Entry 7X74 (electron microscopy, 3.70 A resolution); this record covers chains H and P of the 13 polymer chains in the assembly.

[Chain H]
Protein: Putative metal uptake regulation protein
Source organism: Streptomyces coelicolor A3(2)
UniProt: Q9L2H5 (Q9L2H5_STRCO); residues 1-139 here = UniProt positions 1-139
Sequence (159 residues; numbered -19 to 139; the number before each row is that of its first residue; numbers below 1 keep their minus sign (Met-19 is residue -19)):
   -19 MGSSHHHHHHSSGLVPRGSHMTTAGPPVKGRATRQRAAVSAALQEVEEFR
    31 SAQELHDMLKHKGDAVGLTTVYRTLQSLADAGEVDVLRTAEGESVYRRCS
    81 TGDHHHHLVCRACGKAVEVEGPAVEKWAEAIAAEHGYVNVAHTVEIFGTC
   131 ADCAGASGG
Disordered / not traced: -19 to 5, 137-139
Construct notes: initiating methionine (-19); expression tag (-18 to 0)
Bound ions: Zn2+ site 1: Cys79, His85, His87; Zn2+ site 2: His84, His86, Glu105, His122; Zn2+ site 3: Cys90, Cys93, Cys130, Cys133
What the authors report for this chain:
  - mutagenesis - R11A, D37A/H41A, R53A: decreased binding to the 84-nt DNA strand

[Chain P]
Molecule: 84-nt DNA strand
Sequence (84 nucleotides; numbered 1 to 84; the number before each row is that of its first residue):
     1 GGCGACCCGGCGCCGCCTACGGTCAGTACTACGGGTAGGGGGTATCGGGC
    51 AACGCGGCACTGAACACCGTTGTCATGTGCCTTG

[How chain H and chain P interact]
Pairs across the interface (16; chain H residue first):
  Gly10(H) with DC53(P), phosphate contact
  Arg11(H) with DA52(P), phosphate contact; DC53(P), hydrogen bond to the phosphate
  Thr13(H) with DC53(P), sugar contact
  Gln15(H) with DC53(P), hydrogen bond to the phosphate; DG54(P), hydrogen bond to the phosphate; DC55(P), phosphate contact
  Arg16(H) with DC53(P), hydrogen bond to the phosphate; DG54(P), salt bridge to the phosphate
  Ala45(H) with DC55(P), phosphate contact
  Val46(H) with DC55(P), phosphate contact
  Gly47(H) with DC55(P), hydrogen bond to the phosphate
  Thr49(H) with DC55(P), base contact; DG56(P), base contact
  Thr50(H) with DG54(P), phosphate contact; DC55(P), base contact

[Overview]
Chain H and chain P form an interface of 10 and 5 residues respectively, with 5 hydrogen bonds and 1 salt
bridge. Among the polar pairs are Arg11(H)-DC53(P), Gln15(H)-DC53(P) and Gln15(H)-DG54(P). Cys79(H), His85(H)
and His87(H) coordinate Zn2+ site 1. From the paper: R11A, D37A/H41A and R53A of chain H reduce binding to the
84-nt DNA strand.
Here chain H is Putative metal uptake regulation protein (Streptomyces coelicolor A3(2)) and chain P is an
84-nt DNA strand. Entry 7X74 (Cryo-EM structure of Streptomyces coelicolor transcription initial complex with
two Zur dimers) was determined by electron microscopy together with 7VO0, 7VO9, 7VPD, 7VPZ, 7X75 and 7X76 from
the same study.
